PDB entry 7MLH | X-ray diffraction, 2.10 A resolution | chains A and C of the 3 polymer chains in the assembly

Chain A:
Protein: IgE Light Chain
Organism: Homo sapiens
Amino-acid sequence (212 residues; each row starts with the number of its first residue):
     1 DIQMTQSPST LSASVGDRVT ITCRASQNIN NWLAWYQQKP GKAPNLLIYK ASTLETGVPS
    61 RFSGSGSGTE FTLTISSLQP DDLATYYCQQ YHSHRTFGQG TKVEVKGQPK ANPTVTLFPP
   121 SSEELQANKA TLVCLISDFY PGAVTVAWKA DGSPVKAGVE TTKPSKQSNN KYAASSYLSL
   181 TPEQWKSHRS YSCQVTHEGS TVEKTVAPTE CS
Not modelled in the structure: 210-212
Disulfide bonds: Cys23-Cys88, Cys134-Cys193

Chain C:
Protein: IgE Heavy chain
Organism: Homo sapiens
Amino-acid sequence (228 residues; each row starts with the number of its first residue):
     1 QVQLVQSGAE VKKPGSSVKV SCKASGGTFN TYSLSWVRQA PGQGLEWMGG IIPNFGRGNY
    61 AQKFQGRVTI TADESSAYME LSSLRSEDTA VYYCATFRLT GYSGSGSYWG QGTLVTVSSA
   121 STKGPSVFPL APSSKSTSGG TAALGCLVKD YFPEPVTVSW NSGALTSGVH TFPAVLQSSG
   181 LYSLSSVVTV PSSSLGTQTY ICNVNHKPSN TKVDKKVEPK SCHHHHHH
Not modelled in the structure: 134-139, 162-167, 220-228
Disulfide bonds: Cys22-Cys94, Cys146-Cys202

How chain A and chain C interact:
Residue-residue contacts - 66 pairs, chain A then chain C:
  Trp32(A) with Thr100(C)
  Tyr36(A) with Phe97(C); Trp109(C)
  Gln38(A) with Gln39(C), hydrogen bond; Leu45(C)
  Ala43(A) with Tyr93(C), hydrophobic
  Pro44(A) with Leu45(C), hydrophobic; Trp109(C)
  Leu46(A) with Phe97(C), hydrophobic; Ser105(C); Ser107(C)
  Tyr49(A) with Phe97(C), hydrophobic; Gly104(C); Ser105(C)
  Glu55(A) with Ser105(C), hydrogen bond
  Tyr87(A) with Gln39(C), hydrogen bond; Gln43(C); Gly44(C); Leu45(C)
  Tyr91(A) with Phe97(C)
  His94(A) with Trp47(C); Asn59(C), hydrogen bond; Tyr60(C)
  Arg95(A) with Ser33(C); Ser35(C); Trp47(C)
  Phe97(A) with Val37(C), hydrophobic; Leu45(C); Trp47(C)
  Thr116(A) with Ala143(C)
  Phe118(A) with Leu130(C), hydrophobic; Ala131(C); Ala143(C)
  Ser121(A) with Phe128(C); Pro129(C)
  Glu123(A) with Phe128(C); Pro129(C)
  Glu124(A) with Phe128(C); Leu147(C); Lys149(C)
  Lys129(A) with Lys149(C); Asp150(C), salt bridge
  Thr131(A) with Lys149(C)
  Val133(A) with Leu147(C), hydrophobic; Ser185(C)
  Leu135(A) with Phe172(C), hydrophobic; Val187(C), hydrophobic
  Ile136(A) with Phe172(C)
  Glu160(A) with Val175(C); Leu176(C); Gln177(C); Ser178(C), hydrogen bond (side chain-backbone)
  Thr162(A) with Pro173(C); Ala174(C); Val175(C)
  Ser165(A) with Pro173(C)
  Gln167(A) with His170(C), hydrogen bond
  Ala173(A) with His170(C); Phe172(C), hydrophobic
  Ala174(A) with Phe172(C)
  Ser175(A) with Phe172(C); Pro173(C)
  Tyr177(A) with Leu147(C), hydrophobic; Val175(C), hydrophobic; Leu184(C); Ser185(C), hydrogen bond
Other interface residues (no listed pair), chain A (36 interface residues in all): Asp1, Lys42, Ala127, Ser137, Thr161
Other interface residues (no listed pair), chain C (41 interface residues in all): Glu46, Gln62, Leu144, Gly145, Ser183

Overview:
Chain A and chain C form an interface of 36 and 41 residues respectively; the contacts include 7 hydrogen
bonds and 1 salt bridge. Polar contacts include Lys129(A)-Asp150(C), Gln38(A)-Gln39(C) and Glu55(A)-Ser105(C).
Here chain A is IgE Light Chain and chain C is IgE Heavy chain, both from Homo sapiens. Entry 7MLH (Crystal
structure of human IgE (2F10) in complex with Der p 2.0103) was determined by X-ray diffraction.
